PDB entry 5G2E | X-ray diffraction, 6.70 A resolution (low resolution: residue-level contacts below are approximate; hydrogen-bond / salt-bridge calls are withheld) | chains I and K of the 4 polymer chains in the assembly

# Chain I
Protein: Nucleosome assembly protein
From: Saccharomyces cerevisiae
Reference sequence: P25293 (NAP1_YEAST); residues 74-372 here = UniProt positions 74-372
Amino-acid sequence (310 residues; numbered 63 to 372; the number before each row is that of its first residue):
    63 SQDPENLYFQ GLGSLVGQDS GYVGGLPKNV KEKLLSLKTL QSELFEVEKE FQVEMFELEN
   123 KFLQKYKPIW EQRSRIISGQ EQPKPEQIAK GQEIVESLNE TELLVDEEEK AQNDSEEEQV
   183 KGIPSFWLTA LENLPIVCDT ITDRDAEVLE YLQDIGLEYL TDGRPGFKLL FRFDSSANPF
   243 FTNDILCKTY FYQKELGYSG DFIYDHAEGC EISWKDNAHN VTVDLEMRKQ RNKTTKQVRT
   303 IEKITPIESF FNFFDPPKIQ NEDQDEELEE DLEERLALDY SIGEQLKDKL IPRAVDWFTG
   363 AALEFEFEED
Unresolved in the structure: 63-81, 172-180, 285-307, 366-372
Construct notes: expression tag (63-73)
UniProt features mapped onto this chain:
  - DNA-binding region: Leu-330 to Ala-356 (H-T-H motif)
  - modified residue (Phosphoserine): Ser-76, Ser-82, Ser-98, Ser-104, Ser-140, Ser-159, Ser-177
  - mutagenesis: Leu-99 (L99S: Predominantly cytoplasmic; when associated with A-159, A-177 and S-397), Ser-159 (S159A: Significant reduction in phosphorylation; when associated with A-397. Complete inhibition of phosphorylation; when associated with A-177 and A-397 ...), Ser-177 (S177A: Significant reduction in phosphorylation; when associated with A-397. Complete inhibition of phosphorylation; when associated with A-159 and A-397 ...)
Disulfide bonds: Cys-249/Cys-272
Reported in the primary citation:
  - mutagenesis - D201R/D205R/E310R, E332R/D333R/E336R: unchanged binding to H2A-H2B
  - mutagenesis - D201R/D205R/E310R: unchanged binding to Histone H2A type 1 (chain K)
  - mutagenesis - D201R/D205R/E310R/E332R/D333R/E336R: decreased binding to Histone H2A type 1 (chain K)

# Chain K
Protein: Histone H2A type 1
From: Xenopus laevis
Reference sequence: P06897 (H2A1_XENLA); residues 13-118 here correspond to UniProt positions 14-119 (UniProt number = residue number + 1)
Amino-acid sequence (107 residues; each row starts with the number of its first residue):
    12 MKAKTRSSRA GLQFPVGRVH RLLRKGNYAE RVGAGAPVYL AAVLEYLTAE ILELAGNAAR
    72 DNKKTRIIPR HLQLAVRNDE ELNKLLGRVT IAQGGVLPNI QSVLLPK
Unresolved in the structure: 12-15, 106-118
Construct notes: expression tag (12); conflict Arg-99 (Gly100 in P06897)
UniProt features mapped onto this chain:
  - modified residue: Lys-36 (N6-(2-hydroxyisobutyryl)lysine), Lys-74 (N6-(2-hydroxyisobutyryl)lysine), Lys-75 (N6-(2-hydroxyisobutyryl)lysine), Lys-95 (N6-(2-hydroxyisobutyryl)lysine), Gln-104 (N5-methylglutamine), Lys-118 (N6-(2-hydroxyisobutyryl)lysine)
  - cross-link (Glycyl lysine isopeptide (Lys-Gly)): Lys-13 (interchain with G-Cter in ubiquitin), Lys-15 (interchain with G-Cter in ubiquitin)
Reported in the primary citation:
  - mutagenesis - N94E/G98D/R99D/T101D: decreased binding to Nucleosome assembly protein (chain I)
  - self-association interface (contacts with another copy of this molecule): Asn-94

# How chain I and chain K interact
Pairs across the interface (11; chain I residue first):
  Glu-194(I) / Arg-32(K)
  Glu-194(I) / Lys-36(K)
  Cys-200(I) / Arg-29(K)
  Asp-201(I) / Pro-26(K)
  Asp-201(I) / Arg-29(K)
  Asp-205(I) / Arg-35(K)
  Pro-308(I) / Arg-20(K)
  Glu-310(I) / Thr-16(K)
  Glu-310(I) / Arg-17(K)
  Glu-310(I) / Ser-19(K)
  Glu-310(I) / Arg-20(K)
Other interface residues (no listed pair), chain I (9 interface residues in all): Pro-197, Ile-203, Leu-340

# Overview
The chain I/chain K interface involves 9 residues from each chain. From UniProt: 3 mutagenesis sites on chain
I. The paper reports that D201R/D205R/E310R/E332R/D333R/E336R of chain I reduce binding to Histone H2A type 1
(chain K); a self-association interface involving Asn-94(K); 4 substitutions were tested in all.
Chain I is Nucleosome assembly protein (Saccharomyces cerevisiae) and chain K is Histone H2A type 1 (Xenopus
laevis); the structure, Structure of the Nap1 H2A H2B complex, was determined by X-ray diffraction.
